6MNN - chains A and B of the 4 polymer chains in the assembly; structure by X-ray diffraction, 2.83 A resolution.

== Chain A ==
Molecule: 6236 TCR alpha chain
From: Mus musculus
Chain sequence (208 residues; row label = number of the first residue in the row):
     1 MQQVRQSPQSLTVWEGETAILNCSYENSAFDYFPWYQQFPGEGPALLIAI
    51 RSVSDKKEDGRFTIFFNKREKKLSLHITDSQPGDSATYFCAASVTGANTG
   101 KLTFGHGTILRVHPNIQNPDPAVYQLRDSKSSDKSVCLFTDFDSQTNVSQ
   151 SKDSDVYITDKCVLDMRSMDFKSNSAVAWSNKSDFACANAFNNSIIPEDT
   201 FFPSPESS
Unresolved in the structure: 1, 130-133, 182-183, 204-208
Cystine bridges: Cys23-Cys90

== Chain B ==
Molecule: 6236 TCR beta chain
From: Mus musculus
Chain sequence (239 residues; row label = number of the first residue in the row):
     1 AVTQSPRNKVAVTGGKVTLSCNQTNNHNNMYWYRQDTGHGLRLIHYSYGA
    51 GSTEKGDIPDGYKASRPSQENFSLILELATPSQTSVYFCASGDFWGDTLY
   101 FGAGTRLSVLEDLKNVFPPEVAVFEPSEAEISHTQKATLVCLATGFYPDH
   151 VELSWWVNGKEVHSGVCTDPQPLKEQPALNDSRYALSSRLRVSATFWQNP
   201 RNHFRCQVQFYGLSENDEWTQDRAKPVTQIVSAEAWGRA
Cystine bridges: Cys21-Cys89, Cys141-Cys206

== How chain A and chain B interact ==
Disulfides between the chains: Cys162(A)-Cys167(B)
Pairs across the interface - 78 pairs, chain A then chain B:
  Tyr32(A) - Asp97(B)  hydrogen bond (side chain-backbone)
  Tyr36(A) - Asp97(B)
  Tyr36(A) - Thr98(B)
  Tyr36(A) - Leu99(B)  hydrogen bond (side chain-backbone)
  Gln38(A) - Gln35(B)  hydrogen bond
  Gln38(A) - Phe88(B)
  Gly41(A) - Ala103(B)
  Glu42(A) - Phe88(B)
  Gly43(A) - Phe88(B)
  Gly43(A) - Gly102(B)
  Pro44(A) - Phe101(B)
  Leu46(A) - Thr98(B)
  Phe89(A) - Gln35(B)
  Asn98(A) - Trp95(B)
  Thr99(A) - Tyr48(B)  hydrogen bond (backbone-side chain)
  Gly100(A) - Tyr31(B)  hydrogen bond (backbone-side chain)
  Phe104(A) - Tyr33(B)
  Phe104(A) - Leu41(B)
  His106(A) - Gly38(B)
  His106(A) - His39(B)
  His106(A) - Gly40(B)
  Asp120(A) - His133(B)  salt bridge
  Tyr124(A) - Ser127(B)
  Tyr124(A) - Ala129(B)  hydrophobic
  Tyr124(A) - Glu130(B)
  Tyr124(A) - His133(B)
  Tyr124(A) - Thr134(B)
  Gln125(A) - Ser127(B)
  Leu126(A) - Phe124(B)
  Leu126(A) - Glu125(B)
  Leu126(A) - Pro126(B)  hydrophobic
  Leu126(A) - Thr138(B)
  Leu126(A) - Val140(B)  hydrophobic
  Arg127(A) - Phe124(B)
  Arg127(A) - Glu125(B)  hydrogen bond (backbone-backbone)
  Asp128(A) - Val123(B)
  Asp128(A) - Phe124(B)
  Ser129(A) - Val123(B)  hydrogen bond (side chain-backbone)
  Ser129(A) - Glu125(B)
  Lys134(A) - Phe124(B)
  Val136(A) - Phe124(B)  hydrophobic
  Val136(A) - Leu142(B)  hydrophobic
  Leu138(A) - Thr138(B)
  Asp141(A) - Arg191(B)  salt bridge
  Tyr157(A) - Glu175(B)  hydrogen bond (side chain-backbone)
  Thr159(A) - Asp169(B)
  Thr159(A) - Leu173(B)
  Thr159(A) - Ser187(B)  hydrogen bond
  Thr159(A) - Arg189(B)  hydrogen bond
  Lys161(A) - Pro170(B)
  Cys162(A) - Cys167(B)  disulfide
  Cys162(A) - Thr168(B)
  Val163(A) - Cys167(B)
  Val163(A) - Thr168(B)  hydrogen bond (backbone-backbone)
  Val163(A) - Pro170(B)  hydrophobic
  Leu164(A) - Val166(B)
  Leu164(A) - Cys167(B)  hydrophobic
  Asp165(A) - His163(B)  salt bridge
  Asp165(A) - Val166(B)  hydrogen bond (backbone-backbone)
  Arg167(A) - His163(B)
  Ser168(A) - His163(B)
  Ser168(A) - Ser164(B)
  Ser168(A) - Gly165(B)
  Met169(A) - Ser164(B)  hydrogen bond (backbone-side chain)
  Asp170(A) - Ser164(B)
  Phe171(A) - Lys136(B)
  Phe171(A) - Gly165(B)
  Phe171(A) - Arg191(B)
  Phe171(A) - Ser193(B)
  Ser173(A) - Cys167(B)
  Ser175(A) - Arg189(B)  hydrogen bond (backbone-side chain)
  Ala176(A) - Arg189(B)
  Val177(A) - Val140(B)  hydrophobic
  Val177(A) - Arg189(B)
  Trp179(A) - Leu142(B)  hydrophobic
  Trp179(A) - Ser187(B)
  Phe201(A) - His133(B)
  Pro203(A) - Ala129(B)  hydrophobic
Other interface residues (no listed pair), chain A (50 interface residues in all): Arg51, Leu102, Gly105, Ser135, Thr140, Ile158
Other interface residues (no listed pair), chain B (49 interface residues in all): Arg7, Tyr46, Thr144, Lys174, Ala185, Val192

== In short ==
Chain A and chain B form an interface of 50 and 49 residues respectively, with 1 disulfide bond, 14 hydrogen
bonds and 3 salt bridges. Among the polar pairs are Asp120(A)-His133(B), Asp141(A)-Arg191(B) and
Asp165(A)-His163(B).
Chain A is 6236 TCR alpha chain and chain B is 6236 TCR beta chain, both from Mus musculus; the structure,
6236 TCR bound to I-Ab Padi4, was determined by X-ray diffraction together with 6MKD, 6MKR, 6MNG, 6MNM and
6MNO from the same study.
